Entry 8GAS (electron microscopy, 4.04 A resolution (low resolution: residue-level contacts below are approximate; hydrogen-bond / salt-bridge calls are withheld)); this record covers chains G and B of the 12 polymer chains in the assembly.

[Chain G]
Name: Envelope glycoprotein gp120
From: Human immunodeficiency virus 1
UniProt: Q2N0S6 (Q2N0S6_9HIV1); the construct lacks a stretch of the UniProt sequence and is renumbered around it, so the offset changes along the chain: 31-141 = UniProt 30-140; 150-184 = UniProt 141-175; 190-309 = UniProt 189-308; 312-321 = UniProt 309-318; 2 more segments
Amino-acid sequence (481 residues; each row starts with the number of its first residue; note: 16 numbers in that range are skipped by the numbering (no residue carries them; nothing is unmodelled there); a row labelled like 184A-184M holds insertion residues (184A, then the next letters in order)):
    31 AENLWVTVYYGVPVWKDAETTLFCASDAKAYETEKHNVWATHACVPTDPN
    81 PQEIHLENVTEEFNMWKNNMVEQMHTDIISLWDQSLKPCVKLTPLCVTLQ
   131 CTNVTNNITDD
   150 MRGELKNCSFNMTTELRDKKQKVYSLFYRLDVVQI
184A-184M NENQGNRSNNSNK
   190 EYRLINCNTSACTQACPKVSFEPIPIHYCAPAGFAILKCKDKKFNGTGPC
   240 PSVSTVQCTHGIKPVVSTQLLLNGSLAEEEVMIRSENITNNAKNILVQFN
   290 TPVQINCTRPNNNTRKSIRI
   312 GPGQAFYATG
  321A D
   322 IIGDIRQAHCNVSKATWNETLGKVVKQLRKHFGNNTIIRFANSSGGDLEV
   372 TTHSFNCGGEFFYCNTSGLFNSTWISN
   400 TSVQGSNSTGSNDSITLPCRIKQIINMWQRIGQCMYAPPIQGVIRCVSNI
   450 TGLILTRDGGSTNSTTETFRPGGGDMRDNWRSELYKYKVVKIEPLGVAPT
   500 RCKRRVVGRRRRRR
Disordered / not traced: 31, 59-65, 184A-184M, 400-410, 507-513
Construct notes: conflict Cys201 (Ile200 in Q2N0S6), Asn332 (Thr330 in Q2N0S6), Cys433 (Ala430 in Q2N0S6), Cys501 (Ala498 in Q2N0S6); expression tag (509-513)
Disulfide bonds: Cys54-Cys74, Cys119-Cys205, Cys126-Cys196, Cys131-Cys157, Cys201-Cys433, Cys218-Cys247, Cys228-Cys239, Cys296-Cys331, Cys378-Cys445, Cys385-Cys418
Covalent attachments: glycan linked to Asn88; N-acetylglucosamine (NAG) linked to Asn133, Asn156, Asn160, Asn197, Asn234, Asn262, Asn276, Asn295, Asn301, Asn332, Asn339, Asn355, Asn363, Asn386, Asn392, Asn448

[Chain B]
Name: Envelope glycoprotein gp41
From: Human immunodeficiency virus 1
UniProt: Q2N0S6 (Q2N0S6_9HIV1); residues 512-664 here correspond to UniProt positions 509-661 (UniProt number = residue number - 3)
Amino-acid sequence (153 residues; numbered 512 to 664; the number before each row is that of its first residue):
   512 AVGIGAVFLGFLGAAGSTMGAASMTLTVQARNLLSGIVQQQSNLLRAPEA
   562 QQHLLKLTVWGIKQLQARVLAVERYLRDQQLLGIWGCSGKLICCTNVPWN
   612 SSWSNRNLSEIWDNMTWLQWDKEISNYTQIIYGLLEESQNQQEKNEQDLL
   662 ALD
Disordered / not traced: 552-567, 663-664
Construct notes: conflict Pro559 (Ile556 in Q2N0S6), Cys605 (Thr602 in Q2N0S6)
Disulfide bonds: Cys598-Cys604
Covalent attachments: N-acetylglucosamine (NAG) linked to Asn611, Asn637

[Interface between chain G and chain B]
Cross-chain cystine bridges: Cys501(G)-Cys605(B)
Residue-residue contacts (87; chain G residue first):
  Leu34(G) - Trp610(B)
  Trp35(G) - Asn607(B)
  Trp35(G) - Val608(B)
  Trp35(G) - Pro609(B)
  Trp35(G) - Trp610(B)
  Val36(G) - Cys605(B)
  Val36(G) - Thr606(B)
  Val36(G) - Val608(B)
  Val36(G) - Trp610(B)
  Val36(G) - Ile642(B)
  Val36(G) - Leu646(B)
  Thr37(G) - Cys604(B)
  Thr37(G) - Cys605(B)
  Val38(G) - Leu593(B)
  Val38(G) - Trp596(B)
  Val38(G) - Cys598(B)
  Val38(G) - Ile603(B)
  Val38(G) - Cys604(B)
  Tyr39(G) - Ser534(B)
  Tyr39(G) - Leu537(B)
  Tyr39(G) - Trp623(B)
  Tyr39(G) - Trp628(B)
  Tyr40(G) - Leu537(B)
  Tyr40(G) - Ala541(B)
  Tyr40(G) - Leu544(B)
  Tyr40(G) - Tyr586(B)
  Tyr40(G) - Asp589(B)
  Tyr40(G) - Leu593(B)
  Tyr40(G) - Leu602(B)
  Gly41(G) - Leu537(B)
  Gly41(G) - Gln540(B)
  Val42(G) - Leu537(B)
  Val42(G) - Trp628(B)
  Pro43(G) - Ala526(B)
  Val44(G) - Asp632(B)
  Trp45(G) - Leu523(B)
  Trp45(G) - Ala526(B)
  Trp45(G) - Leu629(B)
  Thr50(G) - Leu581(B)
  Phe53(G) - Gln575(B)
  Cys54(G) - Trp571(B)
  Trp69(G) - Trp571(B)
  Ala70(G) - Trp571(B)
  Cys74(G) - Trp571(B)
  Val75(G) - Gln550(B)
  Val75(G) - Gln551(B)
  Ile84(G) - Phe522(B)
  Leu86(G) - Leu523(B)
  Glu87(G) - Gly527(B)
  Asn88(G) - Gly527(B)
  Val89(G) - Ala526(B)
  Val89(G) - Gly527(B)
  Gln103(G) - Lys574(B)
  Asp107(G) - Trp571(B)
  Leu111(G) - Val570(B)
  Leu111(G) - Trp571(B)
  Gln114(G) - Leu568(B)
  Gln114(G) - Val570(B)
  Pro220(G) - Ala578(B)
  Ala221(G) - Leu544(B)
  Ala221(G) - Leu545(B)
  Ala221(G) - Ser546(B)
  Ala221(G) - Ala582(B)
  Gly222(G) - Asn543(B)
  Gly222(G) - Arg585(B)
  Lys490(G) - Arg585(B)
  Ile491(G) - Arg585(B)
  Pro493(G) - Asp589(B)
  Leu494(G) - Leu592(B)
  Leu494(G) - Trp596(B)
  Leu494(G) - Tyr643(B)
  Val496(G) - Trp631(B)
  Ala497(G) - Trp623(B)
  Pro498(G) - Trp610(B)
  Pro498(G) - Trp623(B)
  Pro498(G) - Trp631(B)
  Thr499(G) - Leu619(B)
  Cys501(G) - Cys605(B)  disulfide
  Cys501(G) - Thr606(B)
  Lys502(G) - Asn607(B)
  Arg503(G) - Trp596(B)
  Arg503(G) - Cys605(B)
  Arg503(G) - Thr606(B)
  Arg503(G) - Asn607(B)
  Arg503(G) - Gln650(B)
  Arg503(G) - Gln653(B)
  Val505(G) - Asn607(B)
Interface residues without a listed pair, chain G (51 interface residues in all): Thr71, Ala73, Glu91, Ile215, Phe223, Ala224, Thr244, Val506
Interface residues without a listed pair, chain B (56 interface residues in all): Gly524, Ala525, Gln590, Gly597, Ser615, Ile622, Leu660

[In short]
51 residues of chain G face 56 of chain B across their interface, with 1 disulfide bond. Covalently linked
N-acetylglucosamine: at Asn133(G), Asn156(G), Asn160(G), Asn197(G), Asn234(G) and Asn262(G) and 10 more.
Covalently linked N-acetylglucosamine: at Asn611(B) and Asn637(B).
Here chain G is Envelope glycoprotein gp120 and chain B is Envelope glycoprotein gp41, both from Human
immunodeficiency virus 1. Entry 8GAS (vFP48.02 Fab in complex with BG505 DS-SOSIP Env trimer) was determined
by electron microscopy, deposited together with 8FR6, 8G85, 8G9X and 8G9Y.
